PDB entry 9Q91 | electron microscopy, 7.20 A resolution (low resolution: residue-level contacts below are approximate; hydrogen-bond / salt-bridge calls are withheld) | chains C and D of the 14 polymer chains in the assembly

# Chain C
Molecule: DNA-directed RNA polymerase subunit beta
From: Escherichia coli K-12
UniProtKB: P0A8V2 (RPOB_ECOLI); numbering as in UniProt (aligned over 1-1341)
Chain sequence (1341 residues; row label = number of the first residue in the row):
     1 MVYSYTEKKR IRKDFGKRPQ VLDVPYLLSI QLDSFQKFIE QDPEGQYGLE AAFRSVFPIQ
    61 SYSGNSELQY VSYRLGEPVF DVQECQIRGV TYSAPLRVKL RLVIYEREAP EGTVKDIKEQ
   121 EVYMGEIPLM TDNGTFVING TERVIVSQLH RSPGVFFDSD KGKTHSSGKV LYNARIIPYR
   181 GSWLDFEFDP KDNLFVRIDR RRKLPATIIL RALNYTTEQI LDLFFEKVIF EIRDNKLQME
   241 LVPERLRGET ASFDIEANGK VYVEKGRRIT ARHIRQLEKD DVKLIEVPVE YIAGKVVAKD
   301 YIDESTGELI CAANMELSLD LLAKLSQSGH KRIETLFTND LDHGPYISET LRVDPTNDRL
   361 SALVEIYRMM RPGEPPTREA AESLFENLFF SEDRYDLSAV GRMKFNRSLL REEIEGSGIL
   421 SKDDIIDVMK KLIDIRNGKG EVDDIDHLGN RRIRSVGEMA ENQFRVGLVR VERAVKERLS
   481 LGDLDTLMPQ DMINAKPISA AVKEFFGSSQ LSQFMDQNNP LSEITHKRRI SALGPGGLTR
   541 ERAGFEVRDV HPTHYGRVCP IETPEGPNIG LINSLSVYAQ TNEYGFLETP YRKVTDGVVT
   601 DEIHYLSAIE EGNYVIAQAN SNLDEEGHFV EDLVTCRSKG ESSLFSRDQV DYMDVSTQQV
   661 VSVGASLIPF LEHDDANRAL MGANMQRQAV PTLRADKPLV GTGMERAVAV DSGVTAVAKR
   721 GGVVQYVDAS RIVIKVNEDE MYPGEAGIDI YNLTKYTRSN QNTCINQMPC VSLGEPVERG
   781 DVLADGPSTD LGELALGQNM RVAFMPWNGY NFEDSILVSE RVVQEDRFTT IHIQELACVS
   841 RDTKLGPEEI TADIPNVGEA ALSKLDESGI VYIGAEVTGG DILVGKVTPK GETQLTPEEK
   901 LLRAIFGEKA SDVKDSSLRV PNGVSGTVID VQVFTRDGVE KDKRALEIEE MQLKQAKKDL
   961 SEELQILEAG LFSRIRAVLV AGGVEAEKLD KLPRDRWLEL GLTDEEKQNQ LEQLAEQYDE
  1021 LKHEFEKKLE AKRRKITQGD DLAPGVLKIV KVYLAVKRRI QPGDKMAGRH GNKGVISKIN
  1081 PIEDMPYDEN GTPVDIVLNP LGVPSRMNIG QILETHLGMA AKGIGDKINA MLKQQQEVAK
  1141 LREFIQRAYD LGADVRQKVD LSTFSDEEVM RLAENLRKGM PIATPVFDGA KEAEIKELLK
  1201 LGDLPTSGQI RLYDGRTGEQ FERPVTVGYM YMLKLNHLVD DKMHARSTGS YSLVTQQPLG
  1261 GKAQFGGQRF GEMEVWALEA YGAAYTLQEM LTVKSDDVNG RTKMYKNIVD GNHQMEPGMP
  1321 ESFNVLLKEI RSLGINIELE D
UniProt features mapped onto this chain:
  - modified residue (N6-acetyllysine): Lys1022, Lys1200
  - mutagenesis: Ile561 (I561S: Resistant to antibiotics salinamide A and B), Ile569 (I569S: Resistant to antibiotics salinamide A and B), Ala665 (A665E: Resistant to antibiotics salinamide A and B), Asp675 (D675A/G: Resistant to antibiotics salinamide A and B), Asn677 (N677H/K: Resistant to antibiotics salinamide A and B), Leu680 (L680M: Resistant to antibiotics salinamide A and B), Glu813 (E813K: Disrupts the enzyme's active center)

# Chain D
Molecule: DNA-directed RNA polymerase subunit beta'
From: Escherichia coli K-12
Notes: EC 2.7.7.6
UniProtKB: P0A8T7 (RPOC_ECOLI); residues 1-1407 here = UniProt positions 1-1407
Chain sequence (1407 residues; each row starts with the number of its first residue):
     1 MKDLLKFLKA QTKTEEFDAI KIALASPDMI RSWSFGEVKK PETINYRTFK PERDGLFCAR
    61 IFGPVKDYEC LCGKYKRLKH RGVICEKCGV EVTQTKVRRE RMGHIELASP TAHIWFLKSL
   121 PSRIGLLLDM PLRDIERVLY FESYVVIEGG MTNLERQQIL TEEQYLDALE EFGDEFDAKM
   181 GAEAIQALLK SMDLEQECEQ LREELNETNS ETKRKKLTKR IKLLEAFVQS GNKPEWMILT
   241 VLPVLPPDLR PLVPLDGGRF ATSDLNDLYR RVINRNNRLK RLLDLAAPDI IVRNEKRMLQ
   301 EAVDALLDNG RRGRAITGSN KRPLKSLADM IKGKQGRFRQ NLLGKRVDYS GRSVITVGPY
   361 LRLHQCGLPK KMALELFKPF IYGKLELRGL ATTIKAAKKM VEREEAVVWD ILDEVIREHP
   421 VLLNRAPTLH RLGIQAFEPV LIEGKAIQLH PLVCAAYNAD FDGDQMAVHV PLTLEAQLEA
   481 RALMMSTNNI LSPANGEPII VPSQDVVLGL YYMTRDCVNA KGEGMVLTGP KEAERLYRSG
   541 LASLHARVKV RITEYEKDAN GELVAKTSLK DTTVGRAILW MIVPKGLPYS IVNQALGKKA
   601 ISKMLNTCYR ILGLKPTVIF ADQIMYTGFA YAARSGASVG IDDMVIPEKK HEIISEAEAE
   661 VAEIQEQFQS GLVTAGERYN KVIDIWAAAN DRVSKAMMDN LQTETVINRD GQEEKQVSFN
   721 SIYMMADSGA RGSAAQIRQL AGMRGLMAKP DGSIIETPIT ANFREGLNVL QYFISTHGAR
   781 KGLADTALKT ANSGYLTRRL VDVAQDLVVT EDDCGTHEGI MMTPVIEGGD VKEPLRDRVL
   841 GRVTAEDVLK PGTADILVPR NTLLHEQWCD LLEENSVDAV KVRSVVSCDT DFGVCAHCYG
   901 RDLARGHIIN KGEAIGVIAA QSIGEPGTQL TMRTFHIGGA ASRAAAESSI QVKNKGSIKL
   961 SNVKSVVNSS GKLVITSRNT ELKLIDEFGR TKESYKVPYG AVLAKGDGEQ VAGGETVANW
  1021 DPHTMPVITE VSGFVRFTDM IDGQTITRQT DELTGLSSLV VLDSAERTAG GKDLRPALKI
  1081 VDAQGNDVLI PGTDMPAQYF LPGKAIVQLE DGVQISSGDT LARIPQESGG TKDITGGLPR
  1141 VADLFEARRP KEPAILAEIS GIVSFGKETK GKRRLVITPV DGSDPYEEMI PKWRQLNVFE
  1201 GERVERGDVI SDGPEAPHDI LRLRGVHAVT RYIVNEVQDV YRLQGVKIND KHIEVIVRQM
  1261 LRKATIVNAG SSDFLEGEQV EYSRVKIANR ELEANGKVGA TYSRDLLGIT KASLATESFI
  1321 SAASFQETTR VLTEAAVAGK RDELRGLKEN VIVGRLIPAG TGYAYHQDRM RRRAAGEAPA
  1381 APQVTAEDAS ASLAELLNAG LGGSDNE
Disordered / not traced: 1, 934-946, 1050-1056, 1068-1074, 1089-1096, 1127-1132, 1377-1407
UniProt features mapped onto this chain:
  - binding site (Zn(2+)): Cys70, Cys72, Cys85, Cys88, Cys814, Cys888, Cys895, Cys898
  - binding site (Mg(2+)): Asp460, Asp462, Asp464
  - modified residue: Lys983 (N6-acetyllysine)
  - mutagenesis: Gln504 (Q504P: Resistant to antibiotics salinamide A and B), Asn690 (N690D: Resistant to antibiotics salinamide A and B), Met697 (M697V: Resistant to antibiotics salinamide A and B), Ala735 (A735T: Resistant to antibiotics salinamide A and B), Arg738 (R738C/H/P/S: Resistant to antibiotics salinamide A and B), Ala748 (A748E: Resistant to antibiotics salinamide A and B), Pro758 (P758S/T: Resistant to antibiotics salinamide A and B), Phe763 (F763C: Resistant to antibiotics salinamide A and B), Ser775 (S775A: Resistant to antibiotics salinamide A and B), Ala779 (A779T/V: Resistant to antibiotics salinamide A and B), Arg780 (R780C: Resistant to antibiotics salinamide A and B), Gly782 (G782A/C: Resistant to antibiotics salinamide A and B), 1 further mutagenesis entry in UniProt

# Chain C / chain D interface
Residue-residue contacts (94):
  Val550(C) - His777(D)
  Ser642(C) - Thr757(D)
  Glu672(C) - Phe763(D)
  Glu672(C) - Gly766(D)
  Glu672(C) - Leu767(D)
  His673(C) - Phe763(D)
  Phe804(C) - Ser638(D)
  Met805(C) - Gly636(D)
  Pro806(C) - Ala632(D)
  Asn808(C) - Phe629(D)
  Asn808(C) - Ala633(D)
  Gly809(C) - Phe629(D)
  Tyr810(C) - Pro359(D)
  Asp814(C) - Asp460(D)
  Asp814(C) - Phe461(D)
  Asp814(C) - Asp462(D)
  Pro1062(C) - Lys445(D)
  Pro1100(C) - Ala637(D)
  Leu1101(C) - Arg731(D)
  Ser1105(C) - Arg731(D)
  Phe1221(C) - Arg634(D)
  Glu1222(C) - Arg634(D)
  Glu1222(C) - Ser635(D)
  Arg1223(C) - Ser635(D)
  Arg1223(C) - Ala637(D)
  Val1225(C) - Ser638(D)
  Thr1226(C) - Ser638(D)
  His1244(C) - Gly351(D)
  His1244(C) - Arg352(D)
  Ala1245(C) - Gly351(D)
  Arg1246(C) - Tyr349(D)
  Arg1246(C) - Ser350(D)
  Arg1246(C) - Gly351(D)
  Ser1247(C) - Tyr349(D)
  Ser1247(C) - Glu375(D)
  Ser1247(C) - Leu376(D)
  Gly1267(C) - Val347(D)
  Gly1267(C) - Asp348(D)
  Gly1267(C) - Tyr349(D)
  Gln1268(C) - Val347(D)
  Arg1269(C) - Arg346(D)
  Arg1269(C) - Val347(D)
  Phe1270(C) - Lys345(D)
  Phe1270(C) - Arg346(D)
  Phe1270(C) - Val347(D)
  Glu1272(C) - Lys345(D)
  Met1273(C) - Thr428(D)
  Glu1274(C) - Thr428(D)
  Val1275(C) - Gly344(D)
  Gly1282(C) - Ala1359(D)
  Ala1284(C) - Ile1357(D)
  Ala1284(C) - Gly1362(D)
  Ser1295(C) - Asp348(D)
  His1313(C) - Leu472(D)
  His1313(C) - Thr473(D)
  His1313(C) - Leu474(D)
  Gly1318(C) - Thr14(D)
  Gly1318(C) - Glu15(D)
  Gly1318(C) - Glu16(D)
  Gly1318(C) - Phe17(D)
  Met1319(C) - Phe17(D)
  Lys1328(C) - Arg99(D)
  Ser1332(C) - Ala23(D)
  Ser1332(C) - Leu24(D)
  Ser1332(C) - Ala25(D)
  Leu1333(C) - Ile22(D)
  Leu1333(C) - Ala23(D)
  Leu1333(C) - Ala25(D)
  Gly1334(C) - Lys21(D)
  Gly1334(C) - Ile22(D)
  Gly1334(C) - Ala23(D)
  Ile1335(C) - Lys21(D)
  Ile1335(C) - Ile22(D)
  Ile1335(C) - Ala23(D)
  Ile1335(C) - Gly1339(D)
  Asn1336(C) - Ile20(D)
  Asn1336(C) - Lys21(D)
  Asn1336(C) - Ile22(D)
  Asn1336(C) - Gly1339(D)
  Asn1336(C) - Lys1340(D)
  Asn1336(C) - Arg1341(D)
  Asn1336(C) - Asp1342(D)
  Ile1337(C) - Ala19(D)
  Ile1337(C) - Ile20(D)
  Ile1337(C) - Arg1341(D)
  Glu1338(C) - Ala19(D)
  Leu1339(C) - Asp18(D)
  Leu1339(C) - Ala19(D)
  Glu1340(C) - Asp18(D)
  Glu1340(C) - Arg1373(D)
  Asp1341(C) - His1366(D)
  Asp1341(C) - Arg1369(D)
  Asp1341(C) - Met1370(D)
  Asp1341(C) - Arg1373(D)
Other interface residues (no listed pair), chain C (65 interface residues in all): Asp549, Glu641, Trp807, Val1075, Pro1104, Val1239, Thr1248, Pro1258, Gly1266, Gly1271, Ala1280, Ala1283, Tyr1285, Lys1294, Pro1317, Pro1320
Other interface residues (no listed pair), chain D (75 interface residues in all): Glu100, Met102, Met372, Gly444, Ala446, Glu475, Glu479, Val639, Met725, Pro750, Glu756, Asn762, Phe773, Val917, Val1353, Gly1360, Thr1361

# Overview
The interface between chain C and chain D involves 65 residues on one side and 75 on the other. Curated
annotation (UniProt) lists 7 mutagenesis sites on chain C; 8 Zn2+-binding residues, 3 Mg2+-binding residues
and 13 mutagenesis sites on chain D.
Here chain C is DNA-directed RNA polymerase subunit beta and chain D is DNA-directed RNA polymerase subunit
beta', both from Escherichia coli K-12. Entry 9Q91 (CryoEM structure of bacterial transcription intermediate
complex mediated by activator PspF containing nifH promoter DNA containing ...) was determined by electron
microscopy together with 9Q92, 9Q93, 9Q94, 9Q95, 9Q96, 9Q97 and 9Q98 from the same study.
